PDB entry 8OOR | electron microscopy, 2.87 A resolution | chains C and G of the 10 polymer chains in the assembly

== Chain C ==
Name: RuvB-like protein 1
From: Thermochaetoides thermophila
Notes: EC 3.6.4.12
Reference sequence: G0RYI5 (G0RYI5_CHATD); residue numbers follow UniProt; this construct covers 1-462
Amino-acid sequence (462 residues; each row starts with the number of its first residue):
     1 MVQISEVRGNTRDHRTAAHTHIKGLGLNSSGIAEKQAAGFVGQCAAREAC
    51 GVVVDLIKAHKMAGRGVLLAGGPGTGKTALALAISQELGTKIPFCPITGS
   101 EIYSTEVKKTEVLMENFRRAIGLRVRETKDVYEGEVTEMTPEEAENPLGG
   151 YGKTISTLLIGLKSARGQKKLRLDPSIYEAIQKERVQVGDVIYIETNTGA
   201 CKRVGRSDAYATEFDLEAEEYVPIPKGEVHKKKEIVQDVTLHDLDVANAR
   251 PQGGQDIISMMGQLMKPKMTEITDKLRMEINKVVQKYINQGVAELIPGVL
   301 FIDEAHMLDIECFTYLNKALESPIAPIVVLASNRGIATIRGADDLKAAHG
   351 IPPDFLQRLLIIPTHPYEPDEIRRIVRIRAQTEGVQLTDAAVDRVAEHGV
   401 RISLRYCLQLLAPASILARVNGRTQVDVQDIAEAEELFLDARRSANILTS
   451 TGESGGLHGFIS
Disordered / not traced: 1-3
Residues lining bound ligands: ADP (adenosine-5'-diphosphate): Ala-18, His-19, His-21, Ile-22, Gly-39, Phe-40, Val-41, Gln-43, Gly-72, Pro-73, Gly-74, Thr-75, Gly-76, Lys-77, Thr-78, Ala-79, Tyr-367, Ile-375, Leu-404, Arg-405, Leu-408

== Chain G ==
Name: Chromatin-remodeling ATPase Ino80
From: Thermochaetoides thermophila
Amino-acid sequence (1134 residues; numbered 718 to 1851; the number before each row is that of its first residue):
   718 LELKFQSKGYNQIYDQIWRDLARKDVSKVFRLATDSYATKASNLKKTAIL
   768 ASKEAKRWQLRTNKGTKDLQARAKRVMRDMMGFWKRNEREERDLRKAAER
   818 LELENARKEEADREAARQRRKLNFLISQTELYSHFISKKIKTHEVERSTD
   868 HPDVATDEKDKIPEPTLNINVPEPTGPIAPKVTDFNSLDFDNEDESALQA
   918 AAMANAQNAIAEAQKKAREFNKDETKLDEDGEMNFQHPELTEFEVAQPKL
   968 LNCQLKEYQLKGLNWLVNLYEQGINGILADEMGLGKTVQSISVMAYLAER
  1018 YDIWGPFLVVAPASTLHNWQQEVSKFVPDFKVLPYWGTAADRKVLRKFWD
  1068 RKHTTYKKDSPFHVMITSYQLVVSDVAYFQKMKWQYMILDEAQAIKSSQS
  1118 SRWKCLLGFHCRNRLLLTGTPIQNNMQELWALLHFIMPSLFDSHDEFSEW
  1168 FSKDIESHAQSNTKLNEDQLKRLHMILKPFMLRRVKKHVQKELGDKIEID
  1218 VFCELSYRQRAMYQSLRNQISIMDLIEKATVGDNEDSATLMNLVMQFRKV
  1268 CNHPDLFERADTSSPFFCGHFAETGSFLREGTNVALGYSTRSLVEYRLPR
  1318 LIWCDGGRLDKPGPGNLVAGFRSKYLNHMMNIWTPENIRSSLEGIENFTW
  1368 LRFVDTSLQEAYRASHTDVFARAVDLASKQNRLGHMQIVYDEPEDKKWTP
  1418 VHALFQICERENPKAVAEITTEGVLRDLMNIARVKYRELGLCRLEKAARP
  1468 RASAPPIEVVCDSRSAVIERENIMFHPAMRKALFGPTPSEIKEASFGPRP
  1518 VTLYPPRALLPAPDHDKQRFTNITVPSMARFVTDSGKLAKLDELLRELKE
  1568 GGHRVLLYFQMTRMIDLMEEYLTYRNYKYCRLDGSTKLEDRRDTVADFQT
  1618 RPEIFIFLLSTRAGGLGINLTTADTVIFYDSDWNPTIDSQAMDRAHRLGQ
  1668 TKQVTVYRLITRGTIEERIRKRALQKEEVQRVVITGTGSVDFSGRRPPEN
  1718 RNRDIAMWLADDEQAEMIERREKELIESGEYDKIMQQRRKGGKRKRGAAN
  1768 GDTVPSLEDMYHEGEGHFDDNKGSGAATPVDADSLGRGGKRKKAGGSKKA
  1818 KTTKQRLAIADGEIDIDYKDDDDKGTDYKDDDDK
Disordered / not traced: 718-1220, 1242-1255, 1597-1851

== Interface between chain C and chain G ==
Contacting residue pairs - 87 pairs, chain C then chain G:
  Leu-123(C) / Leu-1445(G)  hydrophobic
  Val-125(C) / Val-1441(G)  hydrophobic
  Glu-127(C) / Thr-1437(G)  hydrogen bond
  Glu-127(C) / Glu-1439(G)
  Glu-127(C) / Gly-1440(G)
  Glu-127(C) / Val-1441(G)  hydrogen bond (side chain-backbone)
  Glu-127(C) / Leu-1442(G)  hydrogen bond (side chain-backbone)
  Thr-128(C) / Thr-1437(G)
  Thr-128(C) / Thr-1438(G)  hydrogen bond
  Lys-129(C) / Ile-1405(G)  hydrogen bond (side chain-backbone)
  Lys-129(C) / Asp-1408(G)  salt bridge
  Asp-130(C) / Thr-1438(G)
  Val-131(C) / Ile-1436(G)  hydrophobic
  Glu-133(C) / Ile-1405(G)
  Glu-133(C) / Val-1406(G)
  Arg-185(C) / Pro-1517(G)
  Arg-185(C) / Thr-1519(G)
  Tyr-193(C) / His-1402(G)  hydrogen bond
  Tyr-193(C) / Ile-1405(G)
  Tyr-193(C) / Val-1406(G)  hydrophobic
  Glu-195(C) / Ile-1436(G)
  Asn-197(C) / Glu-1435(G)  hydrogen bond (side chain-backbone)
  Asn-197(C) / Ile-1436(G)
  Asn-197(C) / Thr-1437(G)
  Asn-197(C) / Arg-1443(G)
  Lys-202(C) / His-1402(G)
  Arg-203(C) / His-1402(G)
  Val-204(C) / Val-1406(G)  hydrophobic
  Glu-220(C) / Arg-1399(G)  salt bridge
  Glu-220(C) / Met-1403(G)
  Glu-220(C) / Pro-1417(G)
  Glu-220(C) / His-1419(G)  salt bridge
  Val-222(C) / Tyr-1407(G)
  Val-222(C) / Trp-1415(G)  hydrophobic
  Pro-223(C) / Tyr-1407(G)  hydrogen bond (backbone-side chain)
  Pro-223(C) / Trp-1415(G)
  Pro-225(C) / Val-1406(G)  hydrophobic
  Lys-226(C) / Glu-1411(G)
  Lys-226(C) / Asp-1412(G)  hydrogen bond (backbone-side chain)
  Gly-227(C) / Glu-1409(G)
  Lys-231(C) / Ile-1405(G)  hydrogen bond (side chain-backbone)
  Lys-231(C) / Val-1406(G)  hydrogen bond (side chain-backbone)
  Lys-231(C) / Asp-1408(G)  salt bridge
  Lys-231(C) / Glu-1409(G)
  Lys-233(C) / Asp-1408(G)  salt bridge
  Lys-233(C) / Glu-1409(G)  salt bridge
  Ile-235(C) / Thr-1437(G)
  Gln-237(C) / Ala-1434(G)
  Gln-237(C) / Leu-1442(G)
  Ala-247(C) / Met-1446(G)
  Asn-248(C) / Leu-1445(G)  hydrogen bond (side chain-backbone)
  Asn-248(C) / Met-1446(G)
  Asn-248(C) / Asn-1447(G)
  Asn-248(C) / Ile-1448(G)  hydrogen bond (side chain-backbone)
  Asn-248(C) / Ala-1449(G)  hydrogen bond (side chain-backbone)
  Gln-252(C) / Lys-1431(G)
  Gly-253(C) / Lys-1431(G)
  Gln-255(C) / Arg-1524(G)  hydrogen bond
  Gln-255(C) / Leu-1526(G)
  Asp-256(C) / Leu-1526(G)
  Asp-256(C) / Pro-1528(G)
  Ile-257(C) / Phe-1387(G)  hydrophobic
  Ile-257(C) / Ala-1390(G)  hydrophobic
  Ile-257(C) / Val-1391(G)  hydrophobic
  Ile-257(C) / Leu-1500(G)  hydrophobic
  Ile-257(C) / Leu-1526(G)  hydrogen bond (backbone-backbone)
  Met-260(C) / Ala-1390(G)
  Met-260(C) / Leu-1393(G)
  Met-260(C) / Ala-1394(G)  hydrophobic
  Met-260(C) / Arg-1524(G)
  Met-261(C) / Val-1386(G)
  Met-261(C) / Phe-1387(G)  hydrophobic
  Met-261(C) / Ala-1390(G)  hydrophobic
  Gln-263(C) / Leu-1393(G)
  Leu-264(C) / Val-1386(G)
  Leu-264(C) / Arg-1389(G)
  Leu-264(C) / Ala-1390(G)
  Leu-264(C) / Leu-1393(G)  hydrophobic
  Met-265(C) / Val-1386(G)  hydrophobic
  Leu-276(C) / Ala-1449(G)  hydrophobic
  Glu-279(C) / Ile-1448(G)
  Glu-279(C) / Lys-1452(G)  salt bridge
  Val-283(C) / Ile-1448(G)  hydrophobic
  Val-284(C) / Leu-1445(G)  hydrophobic
  Tyr-287(C) / Val-1441(G)  hydrophobic
  Tyr-287(C) / Asp-1444(G)  hydrogen bond
  Tyr-287(C) / Leu-1445(G)  hydrophobic
Other interface residues (no listed pair), chain C (52 interface residues in all): Ile-4, Val-191, Tyr-221, Ile-224, Val-239, Leu-244, Ile-258, Lys-275, Ile-280, Val-292
Other interface residues (no listed pair), chain G (51 interface residues in all): Gln-1404, Val-1418, Pro-1430, Val-1433, Leu-1456, Val-1518, Leu-1527

== Overview ==
52 residues of chain C and 51 residues of chain G are in contact, with 17 hydrogen bonds and 7 salt bridges.
Polar pairs include Lys-129(C)/Asp-1408(G), Glu-220(C)/Arg-1399(G) and Glu-220(C)/His-1419(G). Bound to chain
C: ADP.
Here chain C is RuvB-like protein 1 and chain G is Chromatin-remodeling ATPase Ino80, both from
Thermochaetoides thermophila. Entry 8OOR (CryoEM Structure INO80core Hexasome complex Rvb core refinement
state2) was determined by electron microscopy (same publication as 8OO7, 8OO9, 8OOA, 8OOC, 8OOF, 8OOP, 8OOS
and 8OOT).
